Entry 3NIO (X-ray diffraction, 2.00 A resolution); this record covers chains D and E of the 6 polymer chains in the assembly.

[Chain D (and E)]
Name: Guanidinobutyrase
Organism: Pseudomonas aeruginosa
Notes: EC 3.5.3.7; chain E of this document is another copy of the same molecule, construct and numbering; everything in this record applies to it too
UniProt: Q9I3S3 (Q9I3S3_PSEAE); numbering as in UniProt (aligned over 1-319)
Chain sequence (319 residues; each row starts with the number of its first residue):
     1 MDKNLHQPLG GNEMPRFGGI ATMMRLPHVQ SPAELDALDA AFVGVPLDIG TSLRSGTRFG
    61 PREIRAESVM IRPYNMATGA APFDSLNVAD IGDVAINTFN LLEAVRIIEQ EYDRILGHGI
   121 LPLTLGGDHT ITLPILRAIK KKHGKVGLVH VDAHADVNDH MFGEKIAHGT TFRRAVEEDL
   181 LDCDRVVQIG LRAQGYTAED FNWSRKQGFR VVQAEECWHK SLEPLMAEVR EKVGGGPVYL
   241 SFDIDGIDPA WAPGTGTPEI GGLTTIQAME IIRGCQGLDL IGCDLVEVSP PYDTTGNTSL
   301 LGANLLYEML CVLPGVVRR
Disordered / not traced: 1-3
Modified / non-standard residues: Lys-140, Lys-142, Lys-145, Lys-165, Lys-206, Lys-220, Lys-232 (n-dimethyl-lysine; MLY)
Swiss-Prot annotation at these positions:
  - binding site (Mn(2+)): His-129, Asp-152, His-154, Asp-156, Asp-243, Asp-245
  - mutagenesis: Met-161 (M161Y: Loss of activity)
Bound ions: Mn2+ site 1: His-129, Asp-152, Asp-156, Asp-243; Mn2+ site 2: Asp-152, His-154, Asp-243, Asp-245

[How chain D and chain E interact]
Pairs across the interface (36; chain D residue first):
  Gly-11(D) / Phe-162(E)
  Asn-12(D) / Phe-162(E)  hydrogen bond (side chain-backbone)
  Arg-16(D) / Tyr-196(E)
  Phe-17(D) / Ser-52(E)
  Phe-17(D) / Leu-53(E)
  Met-70(D) / Gln-194(E)
  Met-70(D) / Glu-259(E)
  Ile-71(D) / Gln-194(E)
  Arg-72(D) / Gln-194(E)  hydrogen bond (backbone-side chain)
  Arg-72(D) / Gly-195(E)
  Pro-73(D) / Gly-195(E)
  Pro-73(D) / Tyr-196(E)  hydrophobic
  Tyr-74(D) / Gln-194(E)
  Tyr-74(D) / Gly-195(E)  hydrogen bond (backbone-backbone)
  Tyr-74(D) / Tyr-196(E)
  Tyr-74(D) / Thr-197(E)
  Tyr-74(D) / Ala-198(E)
  Met-76(D) / Ala-193(E)
  Met-76(D) / Gln-194(E)
  Met-76(D) / Gly-195(E)
  Met-76(D) / Thr-197(E)
  Met-76(D) / Asp-200(E)
  Met-76(D) / Phe-201(E)  hydrophobic
  Ala-77(D) / Glu-215(E)
  Lys-220(D) / His-219(E)
  Ser-221(D) / His-219(E)
  Trp-251(D) / Asp-248(E)  hydrogen bond
  Trp-251(D) / Ala-250(E)
  Ile-266(D) / Trp-218(E)
  Ile-266(D) / His-219(E)
  Glu-270(D) / His-219(E)  salt bridge
  Arg-273(D) / Glu-215(E)  salt bridge
  Asn-297(D) / Pro-253(E)
  Asn-304(D) / Gln-194(E)
  Asn-304(D) / Ile-260(E)
  Tyr-307(D) / Gln-194(E)
Interface residues without a listed pair, chain D (27 interface residues in all): Gly-10, Glu-67, Ala-250, Thr-265, Met-269, Leu-300, Leu-301
Interface residues without a listed pair, chain E (26 interface residues in all): Arg-54, His-160, Met-161, Pro-249, Trp-251, Pro-258, Gly-261

[Summary]
27 residues of chain D face 26 of chain E across their interface, with 4 hydrogen bonds and 2 salt bridges.
Among the polar pairs are Glu-270(D)/His-219(E), Arg-273(D)/Glu-215(E) and Asn-12(D)/Phe-162(E). Curated
annotation (UniProt) lists 6 Mn2+-binding residues and one mutagenesis site on chain D.
Chain D and chain E are both Guanidinobutyrase (Pseudomonas aeruginosa); the structure, Crystal structure of
Pseudomonas aeruginosa guanidinobutyrase, was determined by X-ray diffraction, deposited together with 3NIP
and 3NIQ.
